Entry 6LBL (X-ray diffraction, 1.68 A resolution); this record covers chain A.

[Chain A]
Molecule: Metallo-beta-lactamase type 2
From: Serratia marcescens
Notes: EC 3.5.2.6
Reference sequence: P52699 (BLAB_SERMA); residues 1-228 here correspond to UniProt positions 19-246 (UniProt number = residue number + 18)
Chain sequence (228 residues; row label = number of the first residue in the row):
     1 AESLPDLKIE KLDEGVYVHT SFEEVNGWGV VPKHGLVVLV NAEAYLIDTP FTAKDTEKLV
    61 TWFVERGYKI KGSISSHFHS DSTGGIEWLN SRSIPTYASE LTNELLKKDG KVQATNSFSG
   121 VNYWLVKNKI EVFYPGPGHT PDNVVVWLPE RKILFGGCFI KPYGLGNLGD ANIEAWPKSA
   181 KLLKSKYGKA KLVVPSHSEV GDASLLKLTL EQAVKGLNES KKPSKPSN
Not modelled in the structure: 1-2, 224-228
Curated features (UniProtKB/Swiss-Prot):
  - binding site (Zn(2+)): His77, His79, Asp81, His139, Cys158, His197
  - binding site (a beta-lactam): Lys161, Asn167
Ion coordination: Zn2+ site 1: His77, His79, His139 (together with NO9); Zn2+ site 2: Asp81, Cys158, His197 (together with NO9); Na+: Ile94, Thr115
Small-molecule neighbours: NO9 (2,5-dimethyl-4-sulfamoyl-furan-3-carboxylic acid): Glu23, Val25, Trp28, Val31, Phe51, His77, His79, Asp81, His139, Cys158, Lys161, Leu165, Gly166, Asn167, His197

[In short]
Chain A binds compound NO9. His77, His79 and His139 coordinate Zn2+ site 1. Asp81, Cys158 and His197 form the
Zn2+ site 2. Curated annotation (UniProt) lists 6 Zn2+-binding residues and beta-lactam-binding residues
Lys161 and Asn167.
Chain A is Metallo-beta-lactamase type 2 (Serratia marcescens); the structure, Crystal structure of IMP-1
metallo-beta-lactamase in complex with NO9 inhibitor, was determined by X-ray diffraction together with 6KXI,
6KXO, 6KZL and 6KZN from the same study.
